PDB entry 3D29 | X-ray diffraction, 2.60 A resolution | chains D and E of the 34 polymer chains in the assembly

Chain D:
Name: PUP2 isoform 1
From: Saccharomyces cerevisiae
Reference sequence: A0A6A5PXN2 (A0A6A5PXN2_YEASX); the construct lacks a stretch of the UniProt sequence and is renumbered around it, so the offset changes along the chain: 9-123 = UniProt 9-123; 125-144 = UniProt 131-150; 145-180 = UniProt 152-187; 184-202 = UniProt 191-209; 3 more segments
Chain sequence (242 residues; numbered 9 to 244 plus 13 insertion-coded residues; 7 numbers in that range are skipped by the numbering (no residue carries them; nothing is unmodelled there); the number before each row is that of its first residue; a row labelled like 12A-12G holds insertion residues (12A, then the next letters in order)):
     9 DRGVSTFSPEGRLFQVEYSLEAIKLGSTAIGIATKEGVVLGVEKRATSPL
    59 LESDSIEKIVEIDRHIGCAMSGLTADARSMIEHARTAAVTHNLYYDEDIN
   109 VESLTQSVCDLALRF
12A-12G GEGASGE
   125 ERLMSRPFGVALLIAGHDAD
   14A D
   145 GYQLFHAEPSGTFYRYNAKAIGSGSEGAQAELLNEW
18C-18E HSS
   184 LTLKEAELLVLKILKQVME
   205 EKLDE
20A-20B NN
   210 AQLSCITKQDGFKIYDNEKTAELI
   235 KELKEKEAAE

Chain E:
Name: PRE5 isoform 1
From: Saccharomyces cerevisiae
Reference sequence: A0A6A5PTH4 (A0A6A5PTH4_YEASX); the construct has insertions or renumbered stretches relative to UniProt, so the offset changes along the chain: 4-60 = UniProt 2-58; 63-180 = UniProt 59-176; 183-204 = UniProt 183-204; 210-233 = UniProt 211-234
Chain sequence (233 residues; each row starts with the number of its first residue; note: 7 numbers in that range are skipped by the numbering (no residue carries them; nothing is unmodelled there); a row labelled like 18A-18F holds insertion residues (18A, then the next letters in order)):
     4 FRNNYDGDTVTFSPTGRLFQVEYALEAIKQGSVTVGLRSNTHAVLVALKR
    54 NADELSS
    63 YQKKIIKCDEHMGLSLAGLAPDARVLSNYLRQQCNYSSLVFNRKLAVERA
   113 GHLLCDKAQKNTQSYGGRPYGVGLLIIGYDKSGAHLLEFQPSGNVTELYG
   163 TAIGARSQGAKTYLERTL
18A-18F DTFIKI
   183 DGNPDELIKAGVEAISQSLRDE
   206 SL
 2B-2E TVDN
   210 LSIAIVGKDTPFTIYDGEAVAKYI

How chain D and chain E interact:
Contacting residue pairs (54):
  Gly12C(D) with Tyr127(E); Gly128(E); Gly129(E)
  Ala12D(D) with Gly128(E); Gly129(E)
  Ser12E(D) with Asn123(E), hydrogen bond (backbone-side chain); Gly129(E)
  Ser13(D) with Gly128(E); Arg130(E)
  Thr14(D) with Gly10(E); Gln23(E)
  Phe15(D) with Gln23(E), hydrogen bond (backbone-side chain); Tyr26(E); Ala27(E), hydrophobic; Leu81(E), hydrophobic; Pro131(E); Gly133(E)
  Ser16(D) with Tyr26(E)
  Pro17(D) with Arg5(E); Tyr26(E), hydrophobic; Glu29(E)
  Glu18(D) with Glu29(E); Gln33(E), hydrogen bond (backbone-side chain)
  Gly19(D) with Tyr26(E); Ala30(E)
  Arg20(D) with Gln33(E), hydrogen bond
  Leu21(D) with Arg130(E)
  Gln114(D) with Arg86(E), hydrogen bond
  Asp118(D) with Arg86(E), salt bridge
  Leu121(D) with Pro83(E), hydrophobic; Asp84(E); Arg130(E)
  Ser154(D) with Pro83(E)
  Gly155(D) with Pro83(E)
  Thr156(D) with Pro83(E)
  Phe157(D) with Gln64(E)
  Tyr158(D) with Arg53(E); Ala55(E); Ser59(E); Ser60(E)
  Arg159(D) with Leu58(E); Ser59(E); Ser60(E), hydrogen bond (backbone-backbone)
  Tyr160(D) with Ala55(E); Asp56(E); Leu58(E); Ser59(E)
  Asn161(D) with Leu58(E), hydrogen bond (backbone-backbone)
  Ala162(D) with Leu58(E)
  Gln173(D) with Asp56(E), hydrogen bond; Leu58(E)
  Leu176(D) with Leu58(E)
  Leu177(D) with Asp56(E); Leu58(E), hydrophobic
Other interface residues (no listed pair), chain D (31 interface residues in all): Arg10, Gly11, Gly12F, Lys163
Other interface residues (no listed pair), chain E (32 interface residues in all): Asp9, Asn54, Lys65, Ala82, Lys122, Ser126

In short:
31 residues of chain D face 32 of chain E across their interface; the contacts include 8 hydrogen bonds and 1
salt bridge. Polar contacts include Asp118(D)-Arg86(E), Ser12E(D)-Asn123(E) and Phe15(D)-Gln23(E).
Here chain D is PUP2 isoform 1 and chain E is PRE5 isoform 1, both from Saccharomyces cerevisiae. Entry 3D29
(Proteasome Inhibition by Fellutamide B) was determined by X-ray diffraction.
